Entry 6KQH (X-ray diffraction, 3.18 A resolution); this record covers chains C and D of the 9 polymer chains in the assembly.

== Chain C ==
Molecule: DNA-directed RNA polymerase subunit beta
Organism: Thermus thermophilus (strain HB8 / ATCC 27634 / DSM 579)
Notes: EC 2.7.7.6
Reference sequence: Q8RQE9 (RPOB_THET8); residue numbers follow UniProt; this construct covers 1-1119
Chain sequence (1119 residues; each row starts with the number of its first residue):
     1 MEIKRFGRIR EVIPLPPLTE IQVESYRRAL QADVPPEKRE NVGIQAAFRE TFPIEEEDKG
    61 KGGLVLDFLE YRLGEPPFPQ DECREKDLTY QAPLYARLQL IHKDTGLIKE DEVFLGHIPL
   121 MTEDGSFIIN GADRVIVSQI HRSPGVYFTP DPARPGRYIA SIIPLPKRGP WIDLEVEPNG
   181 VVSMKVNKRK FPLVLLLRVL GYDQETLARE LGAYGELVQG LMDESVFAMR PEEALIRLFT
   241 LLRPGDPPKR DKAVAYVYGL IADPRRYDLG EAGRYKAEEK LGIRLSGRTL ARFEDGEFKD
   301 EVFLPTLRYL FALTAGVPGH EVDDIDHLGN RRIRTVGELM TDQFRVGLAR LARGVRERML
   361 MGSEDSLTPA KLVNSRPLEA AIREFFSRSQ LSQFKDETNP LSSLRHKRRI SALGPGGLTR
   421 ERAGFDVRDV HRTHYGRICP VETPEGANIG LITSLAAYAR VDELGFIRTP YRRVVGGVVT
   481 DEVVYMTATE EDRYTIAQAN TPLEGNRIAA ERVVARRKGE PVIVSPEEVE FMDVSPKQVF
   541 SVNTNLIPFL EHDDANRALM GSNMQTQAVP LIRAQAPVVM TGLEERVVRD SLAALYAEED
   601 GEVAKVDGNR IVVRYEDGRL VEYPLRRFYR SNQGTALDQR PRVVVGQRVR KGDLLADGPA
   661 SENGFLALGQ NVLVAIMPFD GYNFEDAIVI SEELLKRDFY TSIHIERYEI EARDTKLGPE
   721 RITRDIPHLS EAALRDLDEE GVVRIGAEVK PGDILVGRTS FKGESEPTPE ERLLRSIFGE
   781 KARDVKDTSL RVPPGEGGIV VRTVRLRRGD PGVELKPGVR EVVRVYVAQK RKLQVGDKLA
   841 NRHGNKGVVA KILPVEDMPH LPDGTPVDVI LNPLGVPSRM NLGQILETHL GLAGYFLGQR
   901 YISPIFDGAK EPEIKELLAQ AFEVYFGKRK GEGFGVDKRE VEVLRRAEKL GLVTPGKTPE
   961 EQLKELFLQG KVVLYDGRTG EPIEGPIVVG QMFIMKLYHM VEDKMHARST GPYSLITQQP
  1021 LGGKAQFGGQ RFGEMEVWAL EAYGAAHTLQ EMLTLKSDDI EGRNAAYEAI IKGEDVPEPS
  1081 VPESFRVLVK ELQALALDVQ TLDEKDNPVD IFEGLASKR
Disordered / not traced: 57-62, 1119

== Chain D ==
Molecule: DNA-directed RNA polymerase subunit beta'
Organism: Thermus thermophilus (strain HB8 / ATCC 27634 / DSM 579)
Notes: EC 2.7.7.6
Reference sequence: Q8RQE8 (RPOC_THET8); numbering as in UniProt (aligned over 1-1524)
Chain sequence (1524 residues; row label = number of the first residue in the row):
     1 MKKEVRKVRI ALASPEKIRS WSYGEVEKPE TINYRTLKPE RDGLFDERIF GPIKDYECAC
    61 GKYKRQRFEG KVCERCGVEV TKSIVRRYRM GHIELATPAA HIWFVKDVPS KIGTLLDLSA
   121 TELEQVLYFS KYIVLDPKGA ILNGVPVEKR QLLTDEEYRE LRYGKQETYP LPPGVDALVK
   181 DGEEVVKGQE LAPGVVSRLD GVALYRFPRR VRVEYVKKER AGLRLPLAAW VEKEAYKPGE
   241 ILAELPEPYL FRAEEEGVVE LKELEEGAFL VLRREDEPVA TYFLPVGMTP LVVHGEIVEK
   301 GQPLAEAKGL LRMPRQVRAA QVEAEEEGET VYLTLFLEWT EPKDYRVQPH MNVVVPEGAR
   361 VEAGDKIVAA IDPEEEVIAE AEGVVHLHEP ASILVVKARV YPFEDDVEVS TGDRVAPGDV
   421 LADGGKVKSD VYGRVEVDLV RNVVRVVESY DIDARMGAEA IQQLLKELDL EALEKELLEE
   481 MKHPSRARRA KARKRLEVVR AFLDSGNRPE WMILEAVPVL PPDLRPMVQV DGGRFATSDL
   541 NDLYRRLINR NNRLKKLLAQ GAPEIIIRNE KRMLQEAVDA LLDNGRRGAP VTNPGSDRPL
   601 RSLTDILSGK QGRFRQNLLG KRVDYSGRSV IVVGPQLKLH QCGLPKRMAL ELFKPFLLKK
   661 MEEKGIAPNV KAARRMLERQ RDIKDEVWDA LEEVIHGKVV LLNRAPTLHR LGIQAFQPVL
   721 VEGQSIQLHP LVCEAFNADF DGDQMAVHVP LSSFAQAEAR IQMLSAHNLL SPASGEPLAK
   781 PSRDIILGLY YITQVRKEKK GAGLEFATPE EALAAHERGE VALNAPIKVA GRETSVGRLK
   841 YVFANPDEAL LAVAHGIVDL QDVVTVRYMG KRLETSPGRI LFARIVAEAV EDEKVAWELI
   901 QLDVPQEKNS LKDLVYQAFL RLGMEKTARL LDALKYYGFT FSTTSGITIG IDDAVIPEEK
   961 KQYLEEADRK LLQIEQAYEM GFLTDRERYD QILQLWTETT EKVTQAVFKN FEENYPFNPL
  1021 YVMAQSGARG NPQQIRQLCG LRGLMQKPSG ETFEVPVRSS FREGLTVLEY FISSHGARKG
  1081 GADTALRTAD SGYLTRKLVD VTHEIVVREA DCGTTNYISV PLFQPDEVTR SLRLRKRADI
  1141 EAGLYGRVLA REVEVLGVRL EEGRYLSMDD VHLLIKAAEA GEIQEVPVRS PLTCQTRYGV
  1201 CQKCYGYDLS MARPVSIGEA VGIVAAQSIG EPGTQLTMRT FHTGGVAGAA DITQGLPRVI
  1261 ELFEARRPKA KAVISEIDGV VRIEETEEKL SVFVESEGFS KEYKLPKEAR LLVKDGDYVE
  1321 AGQPLTRGAI DPHQLLEAKG PEAVERYLVE EIQKVYRAQG VKLHDKHIEI VVRQMMKYVE
  1381 VTDPGDSRLL EGQVLEKWDV EALNERLIAE GKTPVAWKPL LMGVTKSALS TKSWLSAASF
  1441 QNTTHVLTEA AIAGKKDELI GLKENVILGR LIPAGTGSDF VRFTQVVDQK TLKAIEEARK
  1501 EAVEAKERPA ARRGVKREQP GKQA
Disordered / not traced: 1-2, 1238-1251, 1503-1524
Ion coordination: Zn2+ site 1: Cys-58, Cys-60, Cys-73, Cys-76; Mg2+ site 1: Asp-739, Asp-741, Asp-743 (shared with 1 residue of chain I); Mg2+ site 2 near Lys-840 (its only coordinating residue here); Zn2+ site 2: Cys-1112, Cys-1194, Cys-1201, Cys-1204

== Interface between chain C and chain D ==
Contacting residue pairs (383; chain C residue first):
  Phe-425(C) / Asp-1083(D)
  Phe-425(C) / Leu-1086(D)  hydrophobic
  Arg-428(C) / Arg-1078(D)  hydrogen bond (backbone-side chain)
  Arg-428(C) / Ala-1082(D)
  Arg-428(C) / Leu-1086(D)
  Asp-429(C) / Pro-1048(D)
  Asp-429(C) / Lys-1079(D)  salt bridge
  Val-430(C) / Pro-1048(D)
  Val-430(C) / Ser-1074(D)
  Val-430(C) / His-1075(D)  hydrogen bond (backbone-side chain)
  Val-430(C) / Arg-1078(D)
  His-431(C) / Phe-1071(D)
  Arg-432(C) / Phe-1071(D)
  Tyr-435(C) / Val-1067(D)
  Tyr-435(C) / Phe-1071(D)
  Cys-439(C) / Arg-1078(D)
  Pro-440(C) / Ser-1074(D)
  Pro-440(C) / Arg-1078(D)  hydrogen bond (backbone-side chain)
  Thr-443(C) / Arg-1078(D)
  Gly-446(C) / Ala-1085(D)
  Ile-449(C) / Arg-1078(D)
  Ile-449(C) / Gly-1081(D)
  Ile-449(C) / Ala-1082(D)
  Gly-450(C) / Arg-1078(D)
  Gln-498(C) / Val-1067(D)
  Gln-498(C) / Leu-1068(D)
  Val-514(C) / Leu-1068(D)  hydrophobic
  Arg-516(C) / Leu-1068(D)
  Glu-520(C) / Lys-1047(D)  salt bridge
  Glu-520(C) / Phe-1053(D)
  Pro-521(C) / Phe-1053(D)  hydrophobic
  Pro-521(C) / Leu-1068(D)  hydrophobic
  Pro-536(C) / Val-1067(D)  hydrophobic
  Phe-540(C) / Tyr-1070(D)  hydrophobic
  Leu-550(C) / Tyr-1070(D)
  Glu-551(C) / Gly-1064(D)
  Glu-551(C) / Leu-1065(D)  hydrogen bond (backbone-backbone)
  His-552(C) / Phe-1061(D)  hydrogen bond (side chain-backbone)
  His-552(C) / Arg-1062(D)  hydrogen bond (side chain-backbone)
  His-552(C) / Glu-1063(D)
  His-552(C) / Gly-1064(D)
  Asp-553(C) / Phe-1061(D)
  Asp-553(C) / Tyr-1070(D)  hydrogen bond (backbone-side chain)
  Asp-554(C) / Arg-1042(D)  salt bridge
  Asp-554(C) / Phe-1061(D)
  Asp-554(C) / Tyr-1070(D)
  Ala-555(C) / Tyr-1070(D)
  Ala-555(C) / Ala-1077(D)  hydrophobic
  Ala-558(C) / Tyr-1070(D)
  Ile-676(C) / Ile-947(D)
  Ile-676(C) / Thr-948(D)  hydrogen bond (backbone-side chain)
  Met-677(C) / Thr-943(D)
  Met-677(C) / Ile-947(D)
  Pro-678(C) / Asp-784(D)
  Pro-678(C) / Ser-942(D)
  Pro-678(C) / Thr-943(D)
  Pro-678(C) / Ile-947(D)
  Phe-679(C) / Thr-943(D)
  Asp-680(C) / Pro-635(D)
  Asp-680(C) / Phe-939(D)
  Asp-680(C) / Thr-940(D)
  Asp-680(C) / Thr-943(D)  hydrogen bond (backbone-side chain)
  Gly-681(C) / Val-633(D)
  Gly-681(C) / Pro-635(D)
  Gly-681(C) / Phe-939(D)
  Tyr-682(C) / Val-633(D)
  Tyr-682(C) / Pro-635(D)
  Tyr-682(C) / Gln-636(D)
  Phe-684(C) / Val-633(D)  hydrophobic
  Phe-684(C) / Pro-730(D)  hydrophobic
  Phe-684(C) / Phe-740(D)
  Phe-684(C) / Ser-782(D)
  Phe-684(C) / Asp-784(D)
  Phe-684(C) / Phe-939(D)  hydrophobic
  Glu-685(C) / Asp-739(D)
  Glu-685(C) / Phe-740(D)  hydrogen bond (backbone-backbone)
  Glu-685(C) / Arg-783(D)  salt bridge
  Glu-685(C) / Arg-1029(D)  salt bridge
  Asp-686(C) / Asp-739(D)
  Asp-686(C) / Phe-740(D)
  Ala-687(C) / Val-633(D)  hydrophobic
  Ala-687(C) / Phe-740(D)
  Arg-713(C) / Gln-529(D)
  Arg-713(C) / Gly-532(D)
  Arg-713(C) / Gly-533(D)
  Lys-716(C) / Arg-35(D)  hydrogen bond (side chain-backbone)
  Lys-716(C) / Leu-37(D)
  Lys-750(C) / Arg-681(D)
  Pro-751(C) / Gln-680(D)
  Asp-753(C) / Arg-679(D)  salt bridge
  Asp-753(C) / Arg-681(D)  salt bridge
  Glu-764(C) / Lys-54(D)  salt bridge
  Glu-766(C) / Lys-64(D)
  Gln-834(C) / Gln-724(D)  hydrogen bond
  Val-835(C) / Val-632(D)  hydrophobic
  Val-835(C) / Ser-725(D)  hydrogen bond (backbone-side chain)
  Gly-836(C) / Val-630(D)
  Gly-836(C) / Ser-725(D)  hydrogen bond (backbone-side chain)
  Lys-838(C) / Asp-741(D)  hydrogen bond (side chain-backbone)
  Lys-846(C) / Asp-741(D)
  Gly-847(C) / Phe-740(D)
  Val-848(C) / Val-630(D)  hydrophobic
  Val-848(C) / Ile-631(D)
  Val-848(C) / Val-632(D)  hydrophobic
  Val-848(C) / Phe-740(D)  hydrogen bond (backbone-backbone)
  Val-849(C) / Val-632(D)
  Ala-850(C) / Val-632(D)
  Ala-850(C) / Val-633(D)  hydrophobic
  Asn-872(C) / Asp-784(D)  hydrogen bond
  Pro-873(C) / Ile-947(D)  hydrophobic
  Pro-873(C) / Ile-949(D)  hydrophobic
  Leu-874(C) / Asp-784(D)
  Leu-874(C) / Met-1023(D)  hydrophobic
  Leu-874(C) / Ala-1028(D)  hydrophobic
  Leu-874(C) / Arg-1029(D)  hydrogen bond (backbone-side chain)
  Val-876(C) / Ile-949(D)  hydrophobic
  Pro-877(C) / Met-1023(D)  hydrophobic
  Pro-877(C) / Arg-1029(D)
  Pro-877(C) / Gln-1034(D)
  Ser-878(C) / Arg-1029(D)  hydrogen bond
  Ser-878(C) / Gln-1034(D)
  Arg-879(C) / Arg-1029(D)
  Met-880(C) / Gln-1034(D)
  Met-880(C) / Gln-1037(D)
  Leu-882(C) / Ile-951(D)  hydrophobic
  Leu-882(C) / Arg-1062(D)
  Ile-885(C) / Ile-949(D)
  Ile-885(C) / Gly-950(D)
  Ile-885(C) / Ile-951(D)
  Leu-886(C) / Ile-951(D)  hydrophobic
  His-889(C) / Gly-950(D)
  His-889(C) / Ile-951(D)  hydrogen bond (side chain-backbone)
  Phe-906(C) / Leu-1065(D)
  Phe-906(C) / Thr-1066(D)
  Phe-906(C) / Val-1067(D)  hydrophobic
  Phe-906(C) / Tyr-1070(D)  hydrophobic
  Glu-911(C) / Arg-1062(D)  salt bridge
  Lys-915(C) / Asp-952(D)  salt bridge
  Arg-945(C) / Asp-859(D)  salt bridge
  Arg-946(C) / Tyr-791(D)  hydrogen bond
  Arg-946(C) / Arg-796(D)
  Arg-946(C) / Asp-859(D)  salt bridge
  Arg-946(C) / Gln-861(D)
  Lys-949(C) / Arg-796(D)
  Lys-949(C) / Glu-798(D)  salt bridge
  Leu-950(C) / Phe-1017(D)  hydrophobic
  Gln-969(C) / Asp-952(D)
  Lys-971(C) / Asp-953(D)  salt bridge
  Ile-983(C) / Thr-943(D)
  Ile-983(C) / Thr-944(D)
  Ile-983(C) / Gly-946(D)
  Glu-984(C) / Tyr-791(D)  hydrogen bond
  Glu-984(C) / Thr-944(D)  hydrogen bond (backbone-backbone)
  Glu-984(C) / Ser-945(D)
  Gly-985(C) / Ser-945(D)
  Gly-985(C) / Gly-946(D)
  Pro-986(C) / Gly-946(D)
  Pro-986(C) / Thr-948(D)
  Ile-987(C) / Gly-946(D)
  Ile-987(C) / Ile-947(D)
  Val-988(C) / Thr-948(D)  hydrogen bond (backbone-side chain)
  Val-988(C) / Ile-949(D)
  Val-988(C) / Gly-950(D)
  Val-1001(C) / Ser-629(D)
  Val-1001(C) / Val-630(D)  hydrophobic
  Val-1001(C) / Gln-724(D)
  Val-1001(C) / Ser-725(D)
  Glu-1002(C) / Gln-724(D)
  Lys-1004(C) / Arg-628(D)
  Lys-1004(C) / Gln-744(D)  hydrogen bond
  Met-1005(C) / Arg-628(D)
  Met-1005(C) / Ser-629(D)
  Met-1005(C) / Arg-647(D)
  Met-1005(C) / Met-648(D)  hydrophobic
  Met-1005(C) / Gln-724(D)
  His-1006(C) / Gly-627(D)
  His-1006(C) / Arg-628(D)  hydrogen bond (backbone-backbone)
  His-1006(C) / Met-648(D)
  Ala-1007(C) / Ser-626(D)
  Ala-1007(C) / Gly-627(D)
  Ala-1007(C) / Met-648(D)
  Ala-1007(C) / Glu-651(D)
  Ala-1007(C) / Leu-652(D)  hydrophobic
  Arg-1008(C) / Asp-624(D)  salt bridge
  Arg-1008(C) / Tyr-625(D)  hydrogen bond (backbone-backbone)
  Arg-1008(C) / Ser-626(D)  hydrogen bond (backbone-backbone)
  Arg-1008(C) / Glu-651(D)
  Arg-1008(C) / Leu-652(D)
  Ser-1009(C) / Asp-624(D)
  Ser-1009(C) / Tyr-625(D)  hydrogen bond (backbone-backbone)
  Ser-1009(C) / Glu-651(D)  hydrogen bond
  Thr-1010(C) / Asp-624(D)
  Tyr-1013(C) / Asp-624(D)  hydrogen bond
  Leu-1015(C) / Arg-87(D)
  Leu-1015(C) / Val-528(D)  hydrophobic
  Ile-1016(C) / Arg-87(D)  hydrogen bond (backbone-side chain)
  Ile-1016(C) / Leu-524(D)
  Ile-1016(C) / Pro-526(D)
  Thr-1017(C) / Arg-613(D)
  Thr-1017(C) / Asn-617(D)
  Gln-1018(C) / Arg-87(D)
  Gln-1019(C) / Asn-617(D)  hydrogen bond (side chain-backbone)
  Gln-1019(C) / Lys-621(D)
  Pro-1020(C) / Arg-622(D)
  Pro-1020(C) / Val-623(D)
  Pro-1020(C) / Asp-624(D)
  Leu-1021(C) / Arg-622(D)
  Gly-1022(C) / Arg-622(D)
  Phe-1027(C) / Glu-651(D)
  Gly-1029(C) / Arg-622(D)  hydrogen bond (backbone-side chain)
  Gly-1029(C) / Val-623(D)
  Gly-1029(C) / Ser-626(D)
  Gln-1030(C) / Arg-622(D)
  Gln-1030(C) / Val-623(D)  hydrogen bond (backbone-backbone)
  Gln-1030(C) / Ser-626(D)  hydrogen bond (backbone-side chain)
  Gln-1030(C) / Gly-627(D)
  Gln-1030(C) / Arg-628(D)  hydrogen bond
  Arg-1031(C) / Arg-615(D)  hydrogen bond (side chain-backbone)
  Arg-1031(C) / Gln-616(D)  hydrogen bond (side chain-backbone)
  Arg-1031(C) / Gly-620(D)
  Arg-1031(C) / Lys-621(D)
  Arg-1031(C) / Arg-622(D)
  Phe-1032(C) / Gly-620(D)
  Phe-1032(C) / Lys-621(D)  hydrogen bond (backbone-backbone)
  Phe-1032(C) / Ile-713(D)  hydrophobic
  Phe-1032(C) / His-748(D)
  Glu-1034(C) / Arg-615(D)  salt bridge
  Glu-1034(C) / Leu-619(D)
  Glu-1034(C) / Arg-1096(D)  salt bridge
  Met-1035(C) / Thr-707(D)
  Glu-1036(C) / Asn-703(D)
  Glu-1036(C) / Thr-707(D)  hydrogen bond
  Glu-1036(C) / Ile-713(D)
  Val-1037(C) / Leu-619(D)
  Trp-1038(C) / Arg-1096(D)
  Trp-1038(C) / Val-1099(D)
  Trp-1038(C) / Ile-1223(D)
  Trp-1038(C) / Gln-1227(D)
  Ala-1039(C) / Thr-707(D)
  Ala-1039(C) / Arg-710(D)
  Ala-1039(C) / Ile-713(D)  hydrophobic
  Ala-1039(C) / Gln-1227(D)
  Leu-1040(C) / Met-763(D)  hydrophobic
  Glu-1041(C) / Ala-1220(D)
  Glu-1041(C) / Ile-1223(D)
  Glu-1041(C) / Leu-1462(D)
  Glu-1041(C) / Val-1466(D)
  Glu-1041(C) / Ile-1472(D)
  Ala-1042(C) / Arg-710(D)  hydrogen bond (backbone-side chain)
  Ala-1042(C) / Val-1224(D)  hydrophobic
  Ala-1042(C) / Gln-1227(D)
  Tyr-1043(C) / Arg-710(D)  hydrogen bond (side chain-backbone)
  Tyr-1043(C) / Leu-711(D)
  Tyr-1043(C) / Ile-713(D)  hydrogen bond (side chain-backbone)
  Tyr-1043(C) / Gln-714(D)
  Tyr-1043(C) / Gln-762(D)  hydrogen bond (backbone-side chain)
  Tyr-1043(C) / Met-763(D)  hydrophobic
  Tyr-1043(C) / Asn-768(D)
  Gly-1044(C) / Gln-762(D)  hydrogen bond (backbone-side chain)
  Gly-1044(C) / Gly-1475(D)
  Gly-1044(C) / Thr-1476(D)  hydrogen bond (backbone-backbone)
  Ala-1045(C) / Glu-758(D)
  Ala-1045(C) / Gln-762(D)
  Ala-1046(C) / Glu-758(D)  hydrogen bond (backbone-side chain)
  Ala-1046(C) / Leu-1471(D)
  Ala-1046(C) / Ile-1472(D)  hydrophobic
  Ala-1046(C) / Thr-1476(D)  hydrogen bond (backbone-side chain)
  Ala-1046(C) / Gly-1477(D)
  His-1047(C) / Phe-754(D)
  His-1047(C) / Glu-758(D)  hydrogen bond (backbone-side chain)
  His-1047(C) / Leu-1471(D)
  His-1047(C) / Thr-1476(D)
  Thr-1048(C) / Leu-701(D)
  Thr-1048(C) / Ala-755(D)
  Thr-1048(C) / Glu-758(D)  hydrogen bond
  Leu-1049(C) / Ile-1472(D)  hydrophobic
  Gln-1050(C) / Gly-1469(D)  hydrogen bond (side chain-backbone)
  Gln-1050(C) / Arg-1470(D)
  Gln-1050(C) / Leu-1471(D)
  Glu-1051(C) / Pro-750(D)
  Glu-1051(C) / Leu-751(D)  hydrogen bond (side chain-backbone)
  Glu-1051(C) / Ser-752(D)  hydrogen bond (side chain-backbone)
  Glu-1051(C) / Ala-755(D)
  Met-1052(C) / Val-623(D)
  Met-1052(C) / His-748(D)
  Leu-1053(C) / Lys-621(D)
  Leu-1053(C) / Val-1466(D)
  Thr-1054(C) / Gly-1469(D)
  Lys-1056(C) / Val-623(D)
  Lys-1056(C) / Asp-624(D)  hydrogen bond (backbone-backbone)
  Lys-1056(C) / Val-749(D)  hydrogen bond (side chain-backbone)
  Lys-1056(C) / Pro-750(D)
  Lys-1056(C) / Leu-751(D)
  Ser-1057(C) / Lys-621(D)
  Ser-1057(C) / Arg-622(D)  hydrogen bond (side chain-backbone)
  Asp-1058(C) / Lys-621(D)
  Tyr-1067(C) / Tyr-625(D)
  Tyr-1067(C) / Pro-655(D)  hydrophobic
  Tyr-1067(C) / Leu-658(D)
  Tyr-1067(C) / Arg-674(D)  hydrogen bond
  Ile-1070(C) / Pro-655(D)  hydrophobic
  Ile-1070(C) / Phe-656(D)  hydrophobic
  Ile-1070(C) / Lys-659(D)
  Ile-1071(C) / Pro-655(D)  hydrophobic
  Ile-1071(C) / Lys-659(D)
  Lys-1072(C) / Lys-659(D)
  Asp-1075(C) / Ser-753(D)
  Val-1076(C) / Ser-752(D)
  Pro-1082(C) / Leu-1468(D)
  Glu-1083(C) / Arg-87(D)  salt bridge
  Glu-1083(C) / Tyr-88(D)  hydrogen bond
  Ser-1084(C) / Asn-617(D)  hydrogen bond (side chain-backbone)
  Ser-1084(C) / Lys-621(D)
  Phe-1085(C) / Leu-618(D)  hydrophobic
  Phe-1085(C) / Leu-1468(D)  hydrophobic
  Arg-1086(C) / Tyr-88(D)
  Val-1087(C) / Arg-87(D)
  Val-1087(C) / Leu-524(D)  hydrophobic
  Val-1087(C) / Arg-613(D)
  Leu-1088(C) / Leu-607(D)  hydrophobic
  Leu-1088(C) / Phe-614(D)  hydrophobic
  Lys-1090(C) / Arg-87(D)
  Lys-1090(C) / Tyr-88(D)  hydrogen bond (side chain-backbone)
  Lys-1090(C) / Leu-520(D)
  Lys-1090(C) / Leu-524(D)
  Glu-1091(C) / Leu-520(D)
  Glu-1091(C) / Ile-606(D)
  Glu-1091(C) / Arg-613(D)  salt bridge
  Leu-1092(C) / Leu-607(D)  hydrophobic
  Leu-1092(C) / Leu-1447(D)  hydrophobic
  Gln-1093(C) / Trp-21(D)
  Gln-1093(C) / Met-90(D)
  Gln-1093(C) / Pro-518(D)
  Ala-1094(C) / Met-90(D)
  Ala-1094(C) / Pro-518(D)  hydrophobic
  Ala-1094(C) / Leu-582(D)
  Ala-1094(C) / Leu-603(D)
  Leu-1095(C) / His-101(D)  hydrogen bond (backbone-side chain)
  Leu-1095(C) / Trp-103(D)  hydrophobic
  Leu-1095(C) / Leu-582(D)  hydrophobic
  Leu-1095(C) / Leu-603(D)  hydrophobic
  Ala-1096(C) / Ala-13(D)  hydrogen bond (backbone-backbone)
  Ala-1096(C) / Leu-514(D)  hydrophobic
  Leu-1097(C) / Ala-11(D)
  Leu-1097(C) / Trp-103(D)  hydrophobic
  Leu-1097(C) / Ala-1451(D)  hydrophobic
  Asp-1098(C) / Arg-9(D)
  Asp-1098(C) / Ile-10(D)
  Asp-1098(C) / Ala-11(D)  hydrogen bond (backbone-backbone)
  Asp-1098(C) / Lys-17(D)  salt bridge
  Asp-1098(C) / Trp-21(D)
  Val-1099(C) / Arg-9(D)
  Val-1099(C) / Ile-10(D)  hydrophobic
  Gln-1100(C) / Val-8(D)
  Gln-1100(C) / Arg-9(D)  hydrogen bond (backbone-backbone)
  Gln-1100(C) / Lys-17(D)
  Thr-1101(C) / Val-5(D)
  Thr-1101(C) / Lys-7(D)
  Leu-1102(C) / Val-5(D)
  Leu-1102(C) / Arg-6(D)  hydrogen bond (backbone-backbone)
  Leu-1102(C) / Lys-7(D)  hydrogen bond (backbone-backbone)
  Leu-1102(C) / Arg-9(D)
  Asp-1103(C) / Glu-4(D)
  Asp-1103(C) / Arg-6(D)
  Asp-1103(C) / Lys-7(D)
  Glu-1104(C) / Arg-6(D)
  Glu-1104(C) / Lys-7(D)
  Asp-1106(C) / Lys-7(D)  salt bridge
  Asp-1106(C) / Lys-1456(D)  salt bridge
  Val-1109(C) / Val-5(D)  hydrophobic
  Phe-1112(C) / Tyr-88(D)  hydrophobic
  Leu-1115(C) / Tyr-23(D)
  Leu-1115(C) / Lys-82(D)
  Leu-1115(C) / Ile-84(D)  hydrophobic
  Leu-1115(C) / Val-85(D)  hydrophobic
  Leu-1115(C) / Arg-89(D)  hydrogen bond (backbone-side chain)
  Ala-1116(C) / Tyr-23(D)
  Ala-1116(C) / Tyr-88(D)
  Ser-1117(C) / Tyr-23(D)  hydrogen bond (backbone-side chain)
  Lys-1118(C) / Arg-19(D)  hydrogen bond (side chain-backbone)
  Lys-1118(C) / Ser-20(D)  hydrogen bond (side chain-backbone)
  Lys-1118(C) / Ser-22(D)  hydrogen bond (side chain-backbone)
  Lys-1118(C) / Tyr-23(D)
Interface residues without a listed pair, chain C (178 interface residues in all): Ala-423, Gly-424, His-434, Val-441, Ala-447, Val-539, Asn-556, Asn-683, Arg-735, Glu-748, Gly-951, Leu-968, Gly-1011, Gly-1033, Gly-1073
Interface residues without a listed pair, chain D (200 interface residues in all): Lys-3, Leu-12, Ile-18, Lys-38, Phe-104, Pro-521, Asp-523, Asp-531, Tyr-544, Pro-645, Lys-654, Val-670, Glu-678, Leu-708, Cys-733, Gly-742, Ala-746, Leu-787, Tyr-1015, Leu-1020, Leu-1038, Ile-1072, Thr-1095, Glu-1219, Trp-1434, Ile-1467, Ala-1474

== Overview ==
Chain C and chain D form an interface of 178 and 200 residues respectively, with 72 hydrogen bonds and 22 salt
bridges. Among the polar pairs are Asp-429(C)/Lys-1079(D), Glu-520(C)/Lys-1047(D) and Asp-554(C)/Arg-1042(D).
Cys-58(D), Cys-60(D), Cys-73(D) and Cys-76(D) coordinate Zn2+ site 1.
Chain C is DNA-directed RNA polymerase subunit beta and chain D is DNA-directed RNA polymerase subunit beta',
both from Thermus thermophilus (strain HB8 / ATCC 27634 / DSM 579); the structure, Thermus thermophilus
initial transcription complex comprising sigma A and 5'-OH RNA of 7 nt, was determined by X-ray diffraction
together with 6KQD, 6KQE, 6KQF, 6KQG, 6KQL, 6KQM and 6 further entries from the same study.
